Entry 9CQ5 (X-ray diffraction, 2.50 A resolution); this record covers chains J and P of the 16 polymer chains in the assembly.

Chain J (and P):
Name: Ribulose bisphosphate carboxylase small subunit, chloroplastic 2
From: Spinacia oleracea
Notes: chain P of this document is another copy of the same molecule, construct and numbering; everything in this record applies to it too
UniProtKB: Q43832 (RBS2_SPIOL); residues 1-123 here correspond to UniProt positions 58-180 (UniProt number = residue number + 57)
Chain sequence (123 residues; row label = number of the first residue in the row):
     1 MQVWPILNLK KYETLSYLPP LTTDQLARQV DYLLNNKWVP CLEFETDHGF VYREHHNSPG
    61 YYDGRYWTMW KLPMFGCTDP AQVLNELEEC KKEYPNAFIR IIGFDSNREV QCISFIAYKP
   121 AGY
Sequence notes: conflict Gln-2 (Lys59 in Q43832), Ile-6 (Thr63 in Q43832), Leu-7 (Gln64 in Q43832), Leu-9 (Met66 in Q43832), Lys-11 (Arg68 in Q43832), Glu-109 (Gln166 in Q43832), Ile-113 (Val170 in Q43832)

How chain J and chain P interact:
Pairs across the interface (14):
  Met-1(J) / Lys-71(P)
  Gln-2(J) / Glu-93(P)
  Val-3(J) / Phe-44(P)  hydrophobic
  Val-3(J) / Trp-70(P)  hydrophobic
  Val-3(J) / Lys-71(P)
  Val-3(J) / Glu-93(P)
  Val-3(J) / Tyr-94(P)
  Trp-4(J) / Tyr-94(P)  hydrogen bond (backbone-side chain)
  Pro-5(J) / Tyr-94(P)
  Ile-6(J) / Phe-44(P)  hydrophobic
  Ile-6(J) / Thr-68(P)
  Ile-6(J) / Tyr-94(P)  hydrogen bond (backbone-side chain)
  Leu-7(J) / Thr-46(P)
  Leu-7(J) / Asp-47(P)
Also at the interface, not in a pair above, chain P (9 interface residues in all): Met-69

In short:
Chain J and chain P form an interface of 7 and 9 residues respectively, with 2 hydrogen bonds. Polar pairs
include Trp-4(J)/Tyr-94(P) and Ile-6(J)/Tyr-94(P).
Both chains are Ribulose bisphosphate carboxylase small subunit, chloroplastic 2 (Spinacia oleracea). Entry
9CQ5 (Mn-bound RuBisCO from spinach with CABP inhibitor) was determined by X-ray diffraction.
